4QVN - chains I and Y of the 28 polymer chains in the assembly; structure by X-ray diffraction, 2.90 A resolution.

== Chain I ==
Name: Proteasome subunit beta type-3
From: Saccharomyces cerevisiae
Notes: EC 3.4.25.1
Reference sequence: P25451 (PSB3_YEAST); residues 0-204 here correspond to UniProt positions 1-205 (UniProt number = residue number + 1)
Amino-acid sequence (205 residues; each row starts with the number of its first residue; numbering starts at 0):
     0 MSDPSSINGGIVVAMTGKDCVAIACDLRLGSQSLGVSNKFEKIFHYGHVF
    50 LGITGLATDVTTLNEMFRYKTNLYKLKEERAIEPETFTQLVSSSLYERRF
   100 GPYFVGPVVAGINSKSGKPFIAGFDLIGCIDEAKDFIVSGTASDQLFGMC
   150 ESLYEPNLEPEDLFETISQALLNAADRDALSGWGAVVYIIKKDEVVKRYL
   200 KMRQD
Disordered / not traced: 0
Ion coordination: Mg2+: Ala-174, Asp-177, Ser-180
Swiss-Prot annotation at these positions:
  - modified residue: Ser-30 (Phosphoserine)
  - cross-link: Lys-69 (Glycyl lysine isopeptide (Lys-Gly) (interchain with G-Cter in ubiquitin))

== Chain Y ==
Name: Proteasome subunit beta type-5
From: Saccharomyces cerevisiae
Notes: EC 3.4.25.1
Reference sequence: P30656 (PSB5_YEAST); residues 1-212 here correspond to UniProt positions 76-287 (UniProt number = residue number + 75)
Amino-acid sequence (212 residues; numbered 1 to 212; the number before each row is that of its first residue):
     1 TTTLAFRFQGGIIVAVDSRATAGNWVASQTVKKVIEINPFLLGTVAGGAA
    51 DCQFWETWLGSQCRLHELREKERISVAAASKILSNLVYQYKGAGLSMGTM
   101 ICGYTRKEGPTIYYVDSDGTRLKGDIFCVGSGQTFAYGVLDSNYKWDLSV
   151 EDALYLGKRSILAAAHRDAYSGGSVNLYHVTEDGWIYHGNHDVGELFWKV
   201 KEEEGSFNNVIG
Glycans and other covalent adducts: bortezomib (BO2) linked to Thr-1
Construct notes: engineered mutation Val-45 (Met120 in P30656)
Ligand contacts: bortezomib (BO2; N-[(1R)-1-(dihydroxyboryl)-3-methylbutyl]-N-(pyrazin-2-ylcarbonyl)-L-phenylalaninamide): Arg-19, Ala-20, Thr-21, Ala-22, Ala-27, Val-31, Lys-33, Val-45, Ala-46, Gly-47, Gly-48, Ala-49, Ser-131, Tyr-170

== Interface between chain I and chain Y ==
Pairs across the interface (44; chain I residue first):
  Ser-5(I) / Asn-24(Y)
  Arg-27(I) / Ala-169(Y)
  Ser-32(I) / Arg-167(Y)
  Ser-32(I) / Asp-168(Y)
  Ser-32(I) / Ala-169(Y)  hydrogen bond (backbone-backbone)
  Ser-32(I) / Tyr-170(Y)
  Leu-33(I) / Phe-135(Y)  hydrophobic
  Gly-34(I) / Arg-167(Y)  hydrogen bond (backbone-side chain)
  Val-35(I) / Arg-167(Y)  hydrogen bond (backbone-side chain)
  Asn-37(I) / Asn-209(Y)  hydrogen bond
  Asn-37(I) / Val-210(Y)
  Lys-38(I) / Asn-209(Y)  hydrogen bond (side chain-backbone)
  Lys-38(I) / Ile-211(Y)
  Gln-144(I) / Trp-25(Y)
  Asp-175(I) / Val-26(Y)
  Asp-175(I) / Gln-29(Y)
  Arg-176(I) / Trp-25(Y)
  Arg-176(I) / Val-26(Y)  hydrogen bond (side chain-backbone)
  Arg-176(I) / Ala-27(Y)  hydrogen bond (side chain-backbone)
  Arg-176(I) / Ser-28(Y)
  Asp-177(I) / Asn-24(Y)
  Asp-177(I) / Val-26(Y)
  Ala-178(I) / Asn-24(Y)  hydrogen bond (backbone-backbone)
  Ala-178(I) / Val-26(Y)
  Ala-178(I) / Ala-169(Y)
  Leu-179(I) / Asn-24(Y)
  Trp-182(I) / His-166(Y)  hydrogen bond (side chain-backbone)
  Trp-182(I) / Arg-167(Y)
  Lys-200(I) / Trp-198(Y)
  Met-201(I) / Trp-198(Y)
  Arg-202(I) / Gln-29(Y)
  Arg-202(I) / Gly-173(Y)  hydrogen bond (side chain-backbone)
  Arg-202(I) / Asp-192(Y)  salt bridge
  Arg-202(I) / Gly-194(Y)
  Gln-203(I) / His-166(Y)  hydrogen bond (backbone-side chain)
  Gln-203(I) / Phe-197(Y)
  Gln-203(I) / Trp-198(Y)
  Gln-203(I) / Val-210(Y)
  Asp-204(I) / Arg-19(Y)  salt bridge
  Asp-204(I) / Ala-165(Y)
  Asp-204(I) / Ser-171(Y)
  Asp-204(I) / Gly-172(Y)
  Asp-204(I) / Gly-173(Y)  hydrogen bond (side chain-backbone)
  Asp-204(I) / Val-193(Y)
Also at the interface, not in a pair above, chain I (21 interface residues in all): Gln-31

== In short ==
The interface between chain I and chain Y involves 21 residues on one side and 25 on the other; the contacts
include 12 hydrogen bonds and 2 salt bridges. Among the polar pairs are Arg-202(I)/Asp-192(Y),
Asp-204(I)/Arg-19(Y) and Gly-34(I)/Arg-167(Y). Covalently linked bortezomib: at Thr-1(Y).
Chain I is Proteasome subunit beta type-3 and chain Y is Proteasome subunit beta type-5, both from
Saccharomyces cerevisiae; the structure, yCP beta5-M45V mutant in complex with bortezomib, was determined by
X-ray diffraction together with 4QUX, 4QUY, 4QV0, 4QV1, 4QV3, 4QV4 and 42 further entries from the same study.
